PDB entry 6W4C | X-ray diffraction, 1.75 A resolution | chain A

# Chain A
Name: Hydroxyacid oxidase 1
From: Homo sapiens
Notes: EC 1.1.3.15
UniProt: Q9UJM8 (HAOX1_HUMAN); residue numbers follow UniProt; this construct covers 1-368
Sequence (368 residues; numbered 1 to 368; the number before each row is that of its first residue):
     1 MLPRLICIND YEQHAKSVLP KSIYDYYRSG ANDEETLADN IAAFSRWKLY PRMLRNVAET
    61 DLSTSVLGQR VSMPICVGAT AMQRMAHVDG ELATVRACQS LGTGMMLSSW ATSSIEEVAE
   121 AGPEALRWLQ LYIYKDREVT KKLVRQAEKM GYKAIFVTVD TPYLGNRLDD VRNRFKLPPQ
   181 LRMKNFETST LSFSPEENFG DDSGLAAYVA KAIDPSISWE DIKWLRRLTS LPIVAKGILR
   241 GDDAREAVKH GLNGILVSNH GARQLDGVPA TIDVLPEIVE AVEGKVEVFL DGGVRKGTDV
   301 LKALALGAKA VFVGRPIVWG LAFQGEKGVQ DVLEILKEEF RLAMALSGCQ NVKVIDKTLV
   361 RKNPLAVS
Not modelled in the structure: 2, 176-183, 187-203, 363-368
Small-molecule neighbours:
  - FMN (flavin mononucleotide): Y26, Y27, G78, A79, T80, A81, S108, Q130, Y132, T158, K236, S258, H260, G261, R263, D291, G292, G293, R295, F312, V313, G314, R315, P316
  - SL7 (5-[[3-[3-(dimethylamino)-1,2,4-oxadiazol-5-yl]-2-oxidanyl-phenyl]methylamino]-2H-indazole-3-carboxylic acid): S22, I23, Y26, A81, M82, M85, W110, Y132, L164, R167, D170, R174, F175, G204, L205, A206, V209, H260, R263
Swiss-Prot annotation at these positions:
  - motif: S368 (Microbody targeting signal)
  - active site: H260 (Proton acceptor)
  - binding site (glyoxylate): Y26, Y132, R167, H260, R263
  - binding site (FMN): A79 to A81, S108, Q130, T158, K236, S258, D291 to R295, G314, R315
  - modified residue: K184 (N6-succinyllysine), S194 (Phosphoserine), S230 (Phosphoserine)

# Overview
Chain A binds flavin mononucleotide and compound SL7. Curated annotation (UniProt) lists active-site residue
H260, 5 glyoxylate-binding residues and 15 FMN-binding residues.
Chain A is Hydroxyacid oxidase 1 (Homo sapiens); the structure, Crystal structure of HAO1 in complex with
indazole acid inhibitor - compound 5, was determined by X-ray diffraction, deposited together with 6W44 and
6W45.
